9CT5 - chains B and C of the 8 polymer chains in the assembly; structure by electron microscopy, 3.67 A resolution.

[Chain B (and C)]
Name: Stimulator of interferon genes protein
From: Homo sapiens
Notes: chain C of this document is another copy of the same molecule, construct and numbering; everything in this record applies to it too
Reference sequence: Q86WV6 (STING_HUMAN); residue numbers follow UniProt; this construct covers 1-344
Chain sequence (363 residues; each row starts with the number of its first residue):
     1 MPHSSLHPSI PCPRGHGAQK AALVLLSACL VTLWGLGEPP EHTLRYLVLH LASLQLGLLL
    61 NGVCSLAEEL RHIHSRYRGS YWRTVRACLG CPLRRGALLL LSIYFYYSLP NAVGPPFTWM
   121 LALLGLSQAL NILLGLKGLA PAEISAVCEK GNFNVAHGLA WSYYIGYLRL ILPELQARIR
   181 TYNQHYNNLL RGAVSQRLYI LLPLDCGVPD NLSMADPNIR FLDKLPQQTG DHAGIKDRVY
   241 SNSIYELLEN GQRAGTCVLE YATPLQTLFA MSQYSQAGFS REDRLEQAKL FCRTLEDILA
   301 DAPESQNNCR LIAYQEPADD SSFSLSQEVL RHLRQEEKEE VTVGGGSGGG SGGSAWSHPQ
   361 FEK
Disordered / not traced: 1-4, 111-115, 189-191, 228-237, 318-322, 334-363 (chain C: 1-4, 189-191, 228-237, 318-322, 334-363)
Construct notes: expression tag (345-363)
Swiss-Prot annotation at these positions:
  - region: Glu340 to Gly344 (C-terminal tail (CTT))
  - binding site (2',3'-cGAMP): Ser162, Tyr167, Arg238, Thr263
  - binding site (3',3'-c-di-GMP): Ser162, Tyr167, Arg238 to Ser241, Thr263
  - binding site (2',3'-cUAMP): Tyr167, Arg238, Thr263
  - modified residue: Thr229 (Phosphothreonine), Ser241 (Phosphoserine)
  - lipidation (S-palmitoyl cysteine): Cys88, Cys91
  - cross-link (Glycyl lysine isopeptide (Lys-Gly)): Lys20 (interchain with G-Cter in ubiquitin), Lys150 (interchain with G-Cter in ubiquitin), Lys236 (interchain with G-Cter in ubiquitin), Lys338 (interchain with G-Cter in SUMO)
  - natural variant: Val147 (V147L: In SAVI), Asn154 (N154S: In SAVI), Val155 (V155M: In SAVI), His232 (H232R: Activated by both 2'-3' linked cGAMP and 3'-3' linked cGAMP), Arg284 (R284S: Found in a 9-month-old patient who died following a fever and severe neck abscess without indication of any severe bacterial infection)
  - mutagenesis: Ile10 (I10Q: Abolished ability to induce the production of type I interferon), Arg14 (R14A: Abolished ability to induce the production of type I interferon), Lys20 (K20R: Does not affect amount of ubiquitination), Leu26 (L26A: Reduced homooligomerization and activation in presence of coumpond C53), Leu30 (L30A: Reduced homooligomerization and activation in presence of coumpond C53), Leu44 (L44A: Reduced homooligomerization and activation in presence of coumpond C53), Glu68 (E68A: Abolished ability to induce the production of type I interferon), Glu69 (E69A: Abolished ability to induce the production of type I interferon), Arg76 to Arg78 (Abolishes the endoplasmic reticulum location), Cys91 (C91S: Abolished inhibition by small-molecule H-151; abolished palmitoylation), Tyr104 (Y104A: Reduced homooligomerization and activation in presence of coumpond C53), Lys137 (K137R: Does not affect amount of ubiquitination), 24 further mutagenesis entries in UniProt
Small-molecule neighbours:
  - 9IM (1-[(2-chloro-6-fluorophenyl)methyl]-3,3-dimethyl-2-oxo-N-[(2,4,6-trifluorophenyl)methyl]-2,3-dihydro-1H-indole-6-carboxamide): Tyr46, Leu49, His50, Ser53, Met120, Leu123
  - A1AZ0 (1-[(2E)-4-{5-carbamoyl-2-[(1-ethyl-3-methyl-1H-pyrazole-5-carbonyl)amino]-7-methoxy-1H-1,3-benzimidazol-1-yl}but-2-en-1-yl]-2-[(1-ethyl-3-methyl-1H-pyrazole-5-carbonyl)amino]-7-[3-(morpholin-4-yl)propoxy]-1H-1,3-benzimidazole-5-carboxamide): Leu159, Ser162, Tyr163, Gly166, Tyr167, Arg238, Val239, Tyr240, Ser241, Thr263, Pro264
From the paper describing this entry:
  - self-association interface (contacts with another copy of this molecule): Val48, Phe105
  - self-association interface (contacts with another copy of this molecule): Phe221, Asp223 (from molecular simulation)

[Chain B / chain C interface]
Contacting residue pairs - 11 pairs, chain B then chain C:
  His185(B) - Lys224(C)
  Tyr186(B) - Tyr186(C)  hydrogen bond
  Tyr186(B) - Asp223(C)
  Asn187(B) - Phe221(C)
  Asn187(B) - Leu222(C)  hydrogen bond (side chain-backbone)
  Asn187(B) - Asp223(C)
  Arg220(B) - His185(C)  hydrogen bond
  Glu246(B) - Tyr186(C)
  Gly251(B) - Asn187(C)
  Gln252(B) - Asn187(C)
  Arg253(B) - Tyr186(C)
Interface residues without a listed pair, chain B (9 interface residues in all): Asn188

[Summary]
The interface between chain B and chain C involves 9 residues on one side and 7 on the other; the contacts
include 3 hydrogen bonds. Polar contacts include Tyr186(B)-Tyr186(C), Asn187(B)-Leu222(C) and
Arg220(B)-His185(C). Chain B binds compound 9IM and compound A1AZ0. From the paper: a self-association
interface involving Val48(B), Phe105(B) and Phe221(B) among others.
Chain B and chain C are both Stimulator of interferon genes protein (Homo sapiens); the structure, HsSTING
with diABZI and C53, together conformation, was determined by electron microscopy, deposited together with
9CT3, 9CT4 and 9CT6.
